Entry 1AJX (X-ray diffraction, 2.00 A resolution); this record covers chains A and B.

Chain A (and B):
Protein: HIV-1 protease
Source organism: Human immunodeficiency virus 1
Notes: EC 3.4.23.16; chain B of this document is another copy of the same molecule, construct and numbering; everything in this record applies to it too
UniProtKB: P03366 (POL_HV1B1); residues 1-99 here correspond to UniProt positions 69-167 (UniProt number = residue number + 68)
Amino-acid sequence (99 residues; numbered 1 to 99; the number before each row is that of its first residue):
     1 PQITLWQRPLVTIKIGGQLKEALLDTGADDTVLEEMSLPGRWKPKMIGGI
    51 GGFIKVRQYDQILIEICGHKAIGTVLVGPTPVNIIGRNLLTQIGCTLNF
Residues lining bound ligands: aha001 (AH1): R8, L23, D25, G27, A28, D29, D30, V32, G48, G49, I50, P81, V82, I84

Interface between chain A and chain B:
Pairs across the interface (97; chain A residue first):
  P1(A) - L97(B)
  P1(A) - N98(B)
  P1(A) - F99(B)  hydrogen bond (backbone-backbone)
  Q2(A) - T96(B)
  Q2(A) - L97(B)
  Q2(A) - N98(B)  hydrogen bond
  I3(A) - T96(B)
  I3(A) - L97(B)  hydrogen bond (backbone-backbone)
  I3(A) - F99(B)  hydrophobic
  L5(A) - T26(B)
  L5(A) - R87(B)  hydrogen bond (backbone-side chain)
  L5(A) - L90(B)  hydrophobic
  L5(A) - T91(B)
  L5(A) - C95(B)
  W6(A) - R87(B)  hydrogen bond (backbone-side chain)
  W6(A) - T91(B)
  Q7(A) - R87(B)  hydrogen bond (backbone-side chain)
  R8(A) - D29(B)  salt bridge
  R8(A) - R87(B)
  P9(A) - T26(B)
  L23(A) - G27(B)
  L24(A) - T26(B)  hydrogen bond (backbone-side chain)
  L24(A) - L97(B)  hydrophobic
  D25(A) - D25(B)
  D25(A) - T26(B)
  D25(A) - G27(B)
  T26(A) - L5(B)
  T26(A) - P9(B)
  T26(A) - L24(B)  hydrogen bond (side chain-backbone)
  T26(A) - D25(B)
  T26(A) - T26(B)  hydrogen bond (side chain-backbone)
  T26(A) - L97(B)
  G27(A) - L23(B)
  G27(A) - D25(B)
  D29(A) - R8(B)  salt bridge
  G48(A) - I50(B)
  G49(A) - I50(B)
  I50(A) - I47(B)  hydrophobic
  I50(A) - G49(B)
  I50(A) - I50(B)  hydrogen bond (backbone-backbone)
  I50(A) - G51(B)  hydrogen bond (backbone-backbone)
  I50(A) - G52(B)
  I50(A) - I54(B)  hydrophobic
  I50(A) - T80(B)
  G51(A) - G51(B)
  G51(A) - G52(B)
  G51(A) - I54(B)
  G52(A) - G51(B)
  I54(A) - I50(B)
  C67(A) - F99(B)  hydrophobic
  H69(A) - F99(B)
  T80(A) - I50(B)
  P81(A) - I50(B)
  I84(A) - I50(B)  hydrophobic
  R87(A) - L5(B)  hydrogen bond (side chain-backbone)
  R87(A) - W6(B)  hydrogen bond (side chain-backbone)
  R87(A) - Q7(B)  hydrogen bond (side chain-backbone)
  R87(A) - R8(B)
  R87(A) - P9(B)
  L90(A) - L5(B)  hydrophobic
  T91(A) - L5(B)
  T91(A) - W6(B)
  Q92(A) - W6(B)
  I93(A) - F99(B)
  G94(A) - N98(B)
  G94(A) - F99(B)
  C95(A) - L5(B)
  C95(A) - L97(B)  hydrophobic
  C95(A) - N98(B)
  C95(A) - F99(B)  hydrophobic
  T96(A) - Q2(B)
  T96(A) - I3(B)
  T96(A) - T96(B)
  T96(A) - L97(B)
  T96(A) - N98(B)  hydrogen bond (backbone-backbone)
  L97(A) - P1(B)
  L97(A) - Q2(B)
  L97(A) - I3(B)  hydrogen bond (backbone-backbone)
  L97(A) - P9(B)  hydrophobic
  L97(A) - L24(B)  hydrophobic
  L97(A) - T26(B)
  L97(A) - C95(B)  hydrophobic
  L97(A) - T96(B)
  L97(A) - L97(B)  hydrophobic
  N98(A) - P1(B)
  N98(A) - Q2(B)  hydrogen bond
  N98(A) - G94(B)
  N98(A) - C95(B)
  N98(A) - T96(B)  hydrogen bond (backbone-backbone)
  N98(A) - N98(B)  hydrogen bond
  F99(A) - P1(B)  hydrogen bond (backbone-backbone)
  F99(A) - I3(B)  hydrophobic
  F99(A) - C67(B)  hydrophobic
  F99(A) - H69(B)
  F99(A) - I93(B)
  F99(A) - G94(B)
  F99(A) - C95(B)  hydrophobic
Other interface residues (no listed pair), chain A (37 interface residues in all): T4
Other interface residues (no listed pair), chain B (38 interface residues in all): T4, V32, G48, P81, I84

Overview:
The interface between chain A and chain B involves 37 residues on one side and 38 on the other, with 20
hydrogen bonds and 2 salt bridges. Polar pairs include R8(A)-D29(B), Q2(A)-N98(B) and L5(A)-R87(B). Bound to
chain A: aha001.
Both chains are HIV-1 protease (Human immunodeficiency virus 1). Entry 1AJX (HIV-1 protease in complex with
the cyclic urea inhibitor AHA001) was determined by X-ray diffraction together with 1AJV from the same study.
